Entry 6UQ3 (X-ray diffraction, 3.47 A resolution); this record covers chains A and F of the 13 polymer chains in the assembly.

== Chain A ==
Protein: DNA-directed RNA polymerase II subunit RPB1
Source organism: Saccharomyces cerevisiae (strain ATCC 204508 / S288c)
Notes: EC 2.7.7.6
Reference sequence: P04050 (RPB1_YEAST); residue numbers follow UniProt; this construct covers 1-1733
Amino-acid sequence (1733 residues; row label = number of the first residue in the row):
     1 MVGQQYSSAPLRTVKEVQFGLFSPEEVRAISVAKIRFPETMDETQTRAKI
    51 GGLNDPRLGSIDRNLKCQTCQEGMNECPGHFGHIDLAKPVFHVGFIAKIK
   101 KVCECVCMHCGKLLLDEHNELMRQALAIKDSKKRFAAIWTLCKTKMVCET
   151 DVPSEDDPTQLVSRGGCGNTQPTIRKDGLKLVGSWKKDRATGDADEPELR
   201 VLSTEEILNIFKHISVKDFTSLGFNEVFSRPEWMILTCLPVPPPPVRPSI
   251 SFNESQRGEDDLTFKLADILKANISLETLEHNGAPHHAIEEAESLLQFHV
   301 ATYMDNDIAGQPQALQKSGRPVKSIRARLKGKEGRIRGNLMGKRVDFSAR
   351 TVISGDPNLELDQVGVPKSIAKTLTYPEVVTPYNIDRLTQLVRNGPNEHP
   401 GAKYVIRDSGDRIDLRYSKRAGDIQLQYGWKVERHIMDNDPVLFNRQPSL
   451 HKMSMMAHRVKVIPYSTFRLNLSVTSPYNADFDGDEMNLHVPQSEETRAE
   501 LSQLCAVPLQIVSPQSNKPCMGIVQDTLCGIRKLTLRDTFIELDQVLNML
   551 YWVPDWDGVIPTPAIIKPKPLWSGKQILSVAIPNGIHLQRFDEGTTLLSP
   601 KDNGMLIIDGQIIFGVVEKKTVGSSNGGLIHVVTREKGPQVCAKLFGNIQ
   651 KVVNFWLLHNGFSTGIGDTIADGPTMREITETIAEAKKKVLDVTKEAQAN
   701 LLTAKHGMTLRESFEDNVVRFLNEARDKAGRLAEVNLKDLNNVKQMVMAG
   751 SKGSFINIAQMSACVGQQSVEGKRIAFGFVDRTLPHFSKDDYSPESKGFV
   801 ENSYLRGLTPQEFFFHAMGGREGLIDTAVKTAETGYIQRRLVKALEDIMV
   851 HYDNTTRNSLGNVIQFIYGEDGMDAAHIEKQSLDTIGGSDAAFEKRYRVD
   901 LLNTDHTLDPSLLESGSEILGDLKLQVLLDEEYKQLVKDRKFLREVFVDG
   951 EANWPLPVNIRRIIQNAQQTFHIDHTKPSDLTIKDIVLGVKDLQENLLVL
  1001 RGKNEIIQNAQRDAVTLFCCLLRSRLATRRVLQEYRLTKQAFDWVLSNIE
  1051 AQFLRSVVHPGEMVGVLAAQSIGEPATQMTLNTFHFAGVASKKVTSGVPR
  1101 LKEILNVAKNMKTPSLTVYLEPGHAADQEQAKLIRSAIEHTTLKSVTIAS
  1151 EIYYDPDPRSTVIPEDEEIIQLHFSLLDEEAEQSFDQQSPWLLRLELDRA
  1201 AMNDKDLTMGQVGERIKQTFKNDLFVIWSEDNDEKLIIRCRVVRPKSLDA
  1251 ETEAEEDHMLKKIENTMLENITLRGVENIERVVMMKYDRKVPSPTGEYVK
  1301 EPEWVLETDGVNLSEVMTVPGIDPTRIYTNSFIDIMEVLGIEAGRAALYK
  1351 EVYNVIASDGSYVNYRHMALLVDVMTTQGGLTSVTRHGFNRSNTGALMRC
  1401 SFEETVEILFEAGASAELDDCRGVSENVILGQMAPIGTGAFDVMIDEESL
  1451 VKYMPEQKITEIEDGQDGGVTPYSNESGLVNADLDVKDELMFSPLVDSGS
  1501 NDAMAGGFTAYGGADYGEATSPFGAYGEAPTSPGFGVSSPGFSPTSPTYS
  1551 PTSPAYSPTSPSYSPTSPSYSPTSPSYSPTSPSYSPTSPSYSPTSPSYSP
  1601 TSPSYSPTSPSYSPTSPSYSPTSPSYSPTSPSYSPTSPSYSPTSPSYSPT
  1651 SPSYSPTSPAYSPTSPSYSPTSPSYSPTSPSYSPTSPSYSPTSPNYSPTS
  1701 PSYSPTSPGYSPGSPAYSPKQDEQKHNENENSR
Disordered / not traced: 1-2, 154-160, 187-198, 250-256, 1082-1091, 1177-1186, 1244-1256, 1447-1733
Curated features (UniProtKB/Swiss-Prot):
  - region: Pro248 to Asp260 (Lid loop), Asn306 to Lys323 (Rudder loop), Pro810 to Glu822 (Bridging helix)
  - binding site (Zn(2+)): Cys67, Cys70, Cys77, His80, Cys107, Cys110, Cys148, Cys167
  - binding site (Mg(2+)): Asp481, Asp483, Asp485
  - modified residue: Thr1471 (Phosphothreonine)
  - cross-link (Glycyl lysine isopeptide (Lys-Gly)): Lys695 (interchain with G-Cter in ubiquitin), Lys1246 (interchain with G-Cter in ubiquitin), Lys1350 (interchain with G-Cter in ubiquitin)
  - natural variant: Ser1653 to Pro1659 (deletion: In strain: A364A)
  - mutagenesis: Lys1246 (K1246R: Impairs ubiquitination during transcription stress)
Disulfide bonds: Cys105-Cys142
Bound ions: Zn2+ site 1: Cys67, Cys70, Cys77, His80; Zn2+ site 2: Cys107, Cys110, Cys167; Mg2+: Asp483, Asp485 (shared with 1 residue of chain R)
What the authors report for this chain:
  - binding site for Template strand DNA: Pro448, Thr831

== Chain F ==
Protein: DNA-directed RNA polymerases I, II, and III subunit RPABC2
Source organism: Saccharomyces cerevisiae (strain ATCC 204508 / S288c)
Reference sequence: P20435 (RPAB2_YEAST); numbering as in UniProt (aligned over 1-155)
Amino-acid sequence (155 residues; each row starts with the number of its first residue):
     1 MSDYEEAFNDGNENFEDFDVEHFSDEETYEEKPQFKDGETTDANGKTIVT
    51 GGNGPEDFQQHEQIRRKTLKEKAIPKDQRATTPYMTKYERARILGTRALQ
   101 ISMNAPVFVDLEGETDPLRIAMKELAEKKIPLVIRRYLPDGSFEDWSVEE
   151 LIVDL
Disordered / not traced: 1-68, 155
Curated features (UniProtKB/Swiss-Prot):
  - region: Leu111 to Leu132 (Leucine-zipper)
  - modified residue: Ser24 (Phosphoserine)

== Chain A / chain F interface ==
Residue-residue contacts - 62 pairs, chain A then chain F:
  Val379(A) with Ser102(F)
  Val380(A) with Asn104(F)
  Thr381(A) with Ser102(F); Asn104(F)
  Pro382(A) with Asn104(F)
  Tyr383(A) with Val107(F); Thr115(F)
  Gly429(A) with Asn104(F)
  Glu495(A) with Ala98(F); Leu99(F)
  Glu496(A) with Gly95(F); Leu99(F)
  Ala499(A) with Ala91(F); Gly95(F); Leu118(F), hydrophobic
  Ser502(A) with Leu118(F)
  Gln503(A) with Arg90(F), hydrogen bond
  Leu504(A) with Lys87(F); Tyr88(F), hydrophobic; Ala91(F), hydrophobic
  His851(A) with Pro139(F)
  Tyr852(A) with Thr81(F); Glu89(F), hydrogen bond; Arg136(F); Tyr137(F); Leu138(F)
  Arg857(A) with Pro139(F)
  Arg1001(A) with Ala80(F); Thr82(F); Pro83(F)
  Leu1054(A) with Tyr84(F)
  Arg1055(A) with Asp154(F), salt bridge
  His1059(A) with Thr86(F); Lys87(F)
  Pro1060(A) with Thr86(F)
  Glu1062(A) with Lys87(F), salt bridge; Tyr88(F)
  Gly1437(A) with Tyr88(F)
  Thr1438(A) with Tyr88(F); Arg92(F)
  Ala1440(A) with Tyr137(F)
  Phe1441(A) with Tyr88(F); Glu89(F); Arg92(F); Arg135(F)
  Asp1442(A) with Ile134(F); Arg135(F), hydrogen bond (backbone-backbone); Tyr137(F)
  Val1443(A) with Arg92(F); Ile93(F), hydrophobic; Leu132(F), hydrophobic; Val133(F); Ile134(F), hydrophobic
  Met1444(A) with Leu132(F); Val133(F), hydrogen bond (backbone-backbone); Arg135(F)
  Ile1445(A) with Pro131(F); Leu132(F), hydrophobic; Val133(F)
  Asp1446(A) with Pro131(F), hydrogen bond (backbone-backbone); Leu132(F); Glu149(F)
Also at the interface, not in a pair above, chain A (35 interface residues in all): Tyr428, Asp874, Lys1003, Gly1061, Arg1422
Also at the interface, not in a pair above, chain F (37 interface residues in all): Gln78, Arg79, Leu94, Thr96, Ile101

== Overview ==
Chain A and chain F form an interface of 35 and 37 residues respectively, with 5 hydrogen bonds and 2 salt
bridges. Among the polar pairs are Arg1055(A)-Asp154(F), Glu1062(A)-Lys87(F) and Gln503(A)-Arg90(F). The paper
reports a binding site for Template strand DNA at Pro448(A) and Thr831(A).
Chain A is DNA-directed RNA polymerase II subunit RPB1 and chain F is DNA-directed RNA polymerases I, II, and
III subunit RPABC2, both from Saccharomyces cerevisiae (strain ATCC 204508 / S288c); the structure, RNA
polymerase II elongation complex with 5-guanidinohydantoin lesion in state 5, was determined by X-ray
diffraction (same publication as 6UPX, 6UPY, 6UPZ, 6UQ0, 6UQ1 and 6UQ2).
